6O7B - chains A and D of the 4 polymer chains in the assembly; structure by X-ray diffraction, 2.40 A resolution.

[Chain A]
Protein: CRISPR system single-strand-specific deoxyribonuclease Cas10/Csm1 (subtype III-A)
Source organism: Thermococcus onnurineus (strain NA1)
Notes: EC 3.1.-.-, 2.7.7.-
UniProtKB: B6YWB8 (CAS10_THEON); residues 1-777 here = UniProt positions 1-777
Chain sequence (791 residues; each row starts with the number of its first residue; numbers below 1 keep their minus sign (Met-13 is residue -13)):
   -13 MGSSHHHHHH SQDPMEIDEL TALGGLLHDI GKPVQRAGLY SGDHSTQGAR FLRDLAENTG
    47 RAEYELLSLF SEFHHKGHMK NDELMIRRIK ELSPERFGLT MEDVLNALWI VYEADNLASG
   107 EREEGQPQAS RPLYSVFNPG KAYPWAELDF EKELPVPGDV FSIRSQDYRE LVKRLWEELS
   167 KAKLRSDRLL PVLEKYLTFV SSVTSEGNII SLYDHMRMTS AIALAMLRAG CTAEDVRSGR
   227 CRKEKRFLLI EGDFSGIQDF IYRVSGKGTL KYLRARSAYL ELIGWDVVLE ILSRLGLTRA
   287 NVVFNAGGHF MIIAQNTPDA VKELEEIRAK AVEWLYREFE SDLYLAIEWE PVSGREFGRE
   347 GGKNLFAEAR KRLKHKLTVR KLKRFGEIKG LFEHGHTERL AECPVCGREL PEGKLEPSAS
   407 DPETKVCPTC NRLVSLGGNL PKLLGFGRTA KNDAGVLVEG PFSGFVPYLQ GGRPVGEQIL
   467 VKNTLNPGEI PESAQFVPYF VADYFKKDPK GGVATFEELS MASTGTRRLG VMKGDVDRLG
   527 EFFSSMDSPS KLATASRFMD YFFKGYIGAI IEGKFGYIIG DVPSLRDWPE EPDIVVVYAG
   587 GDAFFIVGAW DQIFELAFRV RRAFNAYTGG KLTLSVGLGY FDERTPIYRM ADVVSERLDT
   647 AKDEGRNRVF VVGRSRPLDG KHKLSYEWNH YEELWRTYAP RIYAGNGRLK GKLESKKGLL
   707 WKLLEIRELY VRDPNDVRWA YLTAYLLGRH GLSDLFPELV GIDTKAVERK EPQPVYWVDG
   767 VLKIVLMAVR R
Disordered / not traced: -13 to 0, 59-66, 106-112, 220-224, 252-254, 348-349, 380-415, 423-428, 734-739, 777
Sequence notes: initiating methionine (-13); expression tag (-12 to 0); engineered mutation Ala589 (Asp in B6YWB8)
Disulfide bonds: Cys217-Cys227
UniProt features mapped onto this chain:
  - mutagenesis: Asp15 (D15N: Loss of ssDNase activity)

[Chain D]
Molecule: Cyclic RNA cA4
Sequence (4 nucleotides; row label = number of the first residue in the row):
     1 AAAA

[Chain A / chain D interface]
Contacting residue pairs (33):
  Asp239(A) - A4(D)  phosphate contact
  Ile243(A) - A4(D)  base contact
  Gln244(A) - A1(D)  base contact
  Ile247(A) - A4(D)  base contact
  Ser263(A) - A4(D)  hydrogen bond to the base
  Leu266(A) - A4(D)  base contact
  Phe290(A) - A3(D)  base contact
  Ala292(A) - A3(D)  sugar contact
  Gly293(A) - A3(D)  hydrogen bond to the sugar
  Gly293(A) - A4(D)  sugar contact
  Gly294(A) - A4(D)  base contact
  His295(A) - A3(D)  phosphate contact
  His295(A) - A4(D)  salt bridge to the phosphate
  Lys519(A) - A1(D)  salt bridge to the phosphate
  Asp521(A) - A1(D)  phosphate contact
  Asp521(A) - A2(D)  hydrogen bond to the sugar
  Val522(A) - A2(D)  hydrogen bond to the sugar
  Arg524(A) - A2(D)  hydrogen bond to the base
  Leu525(A) - A3(D)  base contact
  Gly526(A) - A3(D)  hydrogen bond to the phosphate
  Phe529(A) - A3(D)  base contact
  Ser542(A) - A3(D)  hydrogen bond to the base
  Met545(A) - A3(D)  base contact
  Asp546(A) - A3(D)  base contact
  Tyr584(A) - A4(D)  stacking on the base
  Gly587(A) - A3(D)  hydrogen bond to the base
  Asp588(A) - A2(D)  hydrogen bond to the sugar
  Asp588(A) - A3(D)  hydrogen bond to the base
  Ala589(A) - A4(D)  sugar contact
  Ser641(A) - A1(D)  base contact
  Asp645(A) - A1(D)  base contact
  Lys648(A) - A2(D)  base contact
  Arg652(A) - A2(D)  base contact
Other interface residues (no listed pair), chain A (32 interface residues in all): Tyr248, Glu267, Asp523

[Summary]
32 residues of chain A face 4 of chain D across their interface, with 10 hydrogen bonds, 2 salt bridges and 1
aromatic stacking contact. Polar pairs include Ser263(A)-A4(D), Arg524(A)-A2(D) and Ser542(A)-A3(D). From
UniProt: one mutagenesis site on chain A.
Here chain A is CRISPR system single-strand-specific deoxyribonuclease Cas10/Csm1 (subtype III-A)
(Thermococcus onnurineus (strain NA1)) and chain D is Cyclic RNA cA4. Entry 6O7B (Crystal structure of
Csm1-Csm4 cassette in complex with cA4) was determined by X-ray diffraction, deposited together with 6O73,
6O74, 6O75, 6O78, 6O79, 6O7D and 3 further entries.
